PDB entry 5L5U | X-ray diffraction, 2.60 A resolution | chains B and C of the 28 polymer chains in the assembly

Chain B:
Protein: Proteasome subunit alpha type-3
Source organism: Saccharomyces cerevisiae (strain ATCC 204508 / S288c)
Notes: EC 3.4.25.1
UniProt: P23638 (PSA3_YEAST); residues 0-257 here correspond to UniProt positions 1-258 (UniProt number = residue number + 1)
Amino-acid sequence (258 residues; each row starts with the number of its first residue; numbering starts at 0):
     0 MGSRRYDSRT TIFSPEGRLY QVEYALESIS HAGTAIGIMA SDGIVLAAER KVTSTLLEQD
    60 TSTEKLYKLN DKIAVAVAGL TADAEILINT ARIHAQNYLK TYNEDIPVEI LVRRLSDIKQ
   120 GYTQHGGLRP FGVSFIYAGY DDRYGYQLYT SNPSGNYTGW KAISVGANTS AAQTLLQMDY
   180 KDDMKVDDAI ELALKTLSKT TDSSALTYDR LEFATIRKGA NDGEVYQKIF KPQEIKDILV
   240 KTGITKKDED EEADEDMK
Unresolved in the structure: 0, 245-257
UniProt features mapped onto this chain:
  - cross-link (Glycyl lysine isopeptide (Lys-Gly)): Lys99 (interchain with G-Cter in ubiquitin), Lys198 (interchain with G-Cter in ubiquitin), Lys230 (interchain with G-Cter in ubiquitin)

Chain C:
Protein: Proteasome subunit alpha type-4
Source organism: Saccharomyces cerevisiae (strain ATCC 204508 / S288c)
Notes: EC 3.4.25.1
UniProt: P40303 (PSA4_YEAST); residues -1 to 252 here correspond to UniProt positions 1-254 (UniProt number = residue number + 2)
Amino-acid sequence (254 residues; numbered -1 to 252; the number before each row is that of its first residue; numbers below 1 keep their minus sign (Met-1 is residue -1)):
    -1 MSGYDRALSI FSPDGHIFQV EYALEAVKRG TCAVGVKGKN CVVLGCERRS TLKLQDTRIT
    59 PSKVSKIDSH VVLSFSGLNA DSRILIEKAR VEAQSHRLTL EDPVTVEYLT RYVAGVQQRY
   119 TQSGGVRPFG VSTLIAGFDP RDDEPKLYQT EPSGIYSSWS AQTIGRNSKT VREFLEKNYD
   179 RKEPPATVEE CVKLTVRSLL EVVQTGAKNI EITVVKPDSD IVALSSEEIN QYVTQIEQEK
   239 QEQQEQDKKK KSNH
Unresolved in the structure: -1 to 0, 241-252
UniProt features mapped onto this chain:
  - modified residue: Thr58 (Phosphothreonine)

Interface between chain B and chain C:
Contacting residue pairs - 72 pairs, chain B then chain C:
  Arg3(B) - Arg4(C)
  Asp6(B) - Tyr2(C)  hydrogen bond
  Asp6(B) - Arg4(C)  salt bridge
  Arg8(B) - Arg4(C)
  Thr10(B) - Leu6(C)
  Thr10(B) - Arg125(C)
  Ile11(B) - Gln17(C)
  Phe12(B) - Gln17(C)
  Phe12(B) - Tyr20(C)  hydrophobic
  Phe12(B) - Ala21(C)  hydrophobic
  Phe12(B) - Ala24(C)  hydrophobic
  Phe12(B) - Leu76(C)  hydrophobic
  Phe12(B) - Arg125(C)
  Phe12(B) - Pro126(C)
  Phe12(B) - Gly128(C)
  Ser13(B) - Tyr20(C)
  Pro14(B) - Tyr20(C)  hydrophobic
  Pro14(B) - Glu23(C)
  Glu15(B) - Glu23(C)
  Glu15(B) - Arg27(C)  hydrogen bond (backbone-side chain)
  Gly16(B) - Tyr20(C)
  Gly16(B) - Glu23(C)
  Gly16(B) - Ala24(C)
  Gly16(B) - Arg27(C)  hydrogen bond (backbone-side chain)
  Arg17(B) - Arg27(C)
  Leu18(B) - Arg125(C)
  Met38(B) - Asp54(C)
  Arg112(B) - Arg81(C)
  Ser115(B) - Arg81(C)  hydrogen bond (backbone-side chain)
  Asp116(B) - Arg81(C)  salt bridge
  Gln119(B) - Ala78(C)
  Gln119(B) - Asp79(C)
  Gln119(B) - Ile82(C)
  Thr122(B) - Arg125(C)  hydrogen bond (backbone-side chain)
  Gln123(B) - Tyr118(C)
  Gln123(B) - Val124(C)
  Gln123(B) - Arg125(C)  hydrogen bond (backbone-backbone)
  Gln123(B) - Phe127(C)
  His124(B) - Gly123(C)
  His124(B) - Val124(C)
  Gly125(B) - Tyr2(C)
  Gly125(B) - Gly123(C)
  Gly126(B) - Tyr2(C)
  Tyr143(B) - Arg56(C)  hydrogen bond (backbone-side chain)
  Tyr143(B) - Ile57(C)  hydrophobic
  Tyr145(B) - Arg56(C)  hydrogen bond (backbone-side chain)
  Gln146(B) - Ile57(C)
  Leu147(B) - Ile57(C)
  Tyr148(B) - Ile57(C)
  Ser153(B) - Ala78(C)
  Gly154(B) - Ala78(C)
  Gly154(B) - Arg81(C)  hydrogen bond (backbone-side chain)
  Asn155(B) - Asn77(C)
  Asn155(B) - Ala78(C)
  Tyr156(B) - Pro59(C)  hydrophobic
  Tyr156(B) - Arg81(C)
  Gly158(B) - Gln53(C)
  Gly158(B) - Asp54(C)  hydrogen bond (backbone-backbone)
  Gly158(B) - Ile57(C)
  Gly158(B) - Thr58(C)  hydrogen bond (backbone-side chain)
  Trp159(B) - Leu50(C)  hydrophobic
  Trp159(B) - Lys51(C)
  Trp159(B) - Leu52(C)
  Trp159(B) - Gln53(C)
  Trp159(B) - Asp54(C)
  Lys160(B) - Leu52(C)  hydrogen bond (backbone-backbone)
  Lys160(B) - Gln53(C)
  Lys160(B) - Asp54(C)
  Ala161(B) - Leu52(C)
  Gln172(B) - Leu52(C)
  Leu175(B) - Leu52(C)
  Gln176(B) - Leu52(C)
Other interface residues (no listed pair), chain B (41 interface residues in all): Glu108, Thr157, Tyr179

Overview:
41 residues of chain B and 31 residues of chain C are in contact; the contacts include 12 hydrogen bonds and 2
salt bridges. Among the polar pairs are Asp6(B)-Arg4(C), Asp116(B)-Arg81(C) and Asp6(B)-Tyr2(C).
Here chain B is Proteasome subunit alpha type-3 and chain C is Proteasome subunit alpha type-4, both from
Saccharomyces cerevisiae (strain ATCC 204508 / S288c). Entry 5L5U (Yeast 20S proteasome with human beta5i
(1-138; V31M) and human beta6 (97-111; 118-133) in complex with ...) was determined by X-ray diffraction,
deposited together with 5L52, 5L54, 5L55, 5L5A, 5L5B, 5L5D and 30 further entries.
